PDB entry 3DVO | X-ray diffraction, 1.89 A resolution | chains E and B of the 4 polymer chains in the assembly

Chain E:
Molecule: 18-nt DNA strand
Sequence (18 nucleotides; numbered 1 to 18; the number before each row is that of its first residue):
     1 GAGTCCACCG GTGGACTC
Bound ions: Ca2+: DC8 (shared with Asp188(B), Phe241(B) of chain B)

Chain B:
Molecule: SgraIR restriction enzyme
Source organism: Streptomyces griseus
Notes: EC 3.1.21.4; engineered mutation(s): N63D
UniProtKB: Q9F6L0 (Q9F6L0_STRGR); residues 2-339 here = UniProt positions 2-339
Sequence (338 residues; each row starts with the number of its first residue):
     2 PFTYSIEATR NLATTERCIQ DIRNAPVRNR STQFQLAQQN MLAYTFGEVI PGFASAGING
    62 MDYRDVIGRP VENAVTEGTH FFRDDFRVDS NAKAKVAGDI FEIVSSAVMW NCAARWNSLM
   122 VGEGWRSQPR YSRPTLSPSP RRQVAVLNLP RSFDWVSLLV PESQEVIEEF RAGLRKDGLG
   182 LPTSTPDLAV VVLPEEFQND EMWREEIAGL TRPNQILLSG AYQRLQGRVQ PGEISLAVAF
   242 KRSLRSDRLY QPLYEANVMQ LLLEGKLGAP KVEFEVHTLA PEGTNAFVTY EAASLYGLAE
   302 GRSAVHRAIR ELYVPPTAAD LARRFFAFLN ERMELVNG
Not modelled in the structure: 303-304
Differences from the reference sequence: cloning artifact (63)
Bound ions: Ca2+ site 1: Glu103, Asn149, Leu150; Ca2+ site 2: Asp188, Phe241 (shared with DC8(E) of chain E)

Interface between chain E and chain B:
Pairs across the interface - 24 pairs, chain E then chain B:
  DG3(E) with Arg29(B), phosphate contact
  DT4(E) with Arg29(B), salt bridge to the phosphate
  DC6(E) with Arg152(B), hydrogen bond to the base; Ser153(B), hydrogen bond to the phosphate
  DA7(E) with Arg152(B), hydrogen bond to the sugar; Ser153(B), hydrogen bond to the phosphate
  DC8(E) with Lys96(B), base contact; Gly99(B), phosphate contact; Asp100(B), sugar contact; Arg152(B), hydrogen bond to the sugar; Asp188(B), phosphate contact
  DC9(E) with Ala95(B), sugar contact; Gly99(B), sugar contact; Lys242(B), phosphate contact; Arg243(B), hydrogen bond to the phosphate; Ser244(B), sugar contact; Arg249(B), sugar contact
  DG10(E) with Ala95(B), sugar contact; Arg243(B), salt bridge to the phosphate; Ser244(B), hydrogen bond to the phosphate; Arg246(B), base contact; Arg249(B), hydrogen bond to the base
  DG11(E) with Ser91(B), sugar contact; Arg246(B), hydrogen bond to the base
Interface residues without a listed pair, chain E (10 interface residues in all): DC5, DT12
Interface residues without a listed pair, chain B (20 interface residues in all): Arg31, Asn92, Ala98, Phe154, Thr186, Phe241

Summary:
The interface between chain E and chain B involves 10 residues on one side and 20 on the other, with 9
hydrogen bonds and 2 salt bridges. Among the polar pairs are DC6(E)-Arg152(B), DG10(E)-Arg249(B) and
DG11(E)-Arg246(B).
Here chain E is an 18-nt DNA strand and chain B is SgraIR restriction enzyme (Streptomyces griseus). Entry
3DVO (SgrAI with cognate DNA and calcium bound) was determined by X-ray diffraction, deposited together with
3DPG and 3DW9.
